8DCY - chains B and C of the 3 polymer chains in the assembly; structure by X-ray diffraction, 3.62 A resolution.

== Chain B ==
Molecule: 13G8 Light Chain
Source organism: Mus musculus
Chain sequence (213 residues; numbered 1 to 213; the number before each row is that of its first residue):
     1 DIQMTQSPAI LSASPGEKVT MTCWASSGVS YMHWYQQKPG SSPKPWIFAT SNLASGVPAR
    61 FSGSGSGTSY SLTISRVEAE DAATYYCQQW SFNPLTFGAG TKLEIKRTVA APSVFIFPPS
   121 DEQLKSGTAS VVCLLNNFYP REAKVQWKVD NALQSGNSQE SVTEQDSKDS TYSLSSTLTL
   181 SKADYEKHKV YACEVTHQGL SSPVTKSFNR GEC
Disordered / not traced: 130, 148, 211-213
Disulfides: Cys23-Cys87, Cys133-Cys193

== Chain C ==
Molecule: Envelopment polyprotein
Source organism: Crimean-Congo hemorrhagic fever orthonairovirus
UniProtKB: A0A7T6Y557 (A0A7T6Y557_9VIRU); residue numbers follow UniProt; this construct covers 252-519
Chain sequence (274 residues; row label = number of the first residue in the row):
   252 NLEMEIILTL SQGLKKYYGK ILKLLHLTLE EDTEGLLEWC KRNLGSNCDD DFFQKRIEEF
   312 FITGEGYFNE VLQFKTLSTP SSTEPSHARL PTAEPFKSYF AKGFLSIDSG YFSAKCYPRS
   372 STSGLQLINV TQHPARIAET PGPKTTSLKT INCINLRASV FKEHREVEIN VLLPQIAVNL
   432 SNCHVVINSH VCDYSLDTDG PVRLPRIYHE GTFMPGTYKI VIDRKNKLND RCTLVTNCVI
   492 KGREVRKGQS VLRQYKTEIK IGKAPTGSLE VLFQ
Disordered / not traced: 252-254, 328-345, 494-496, 517-525
Disulfides: Cys291-Cys299, Cys367-Cys443, Cys404-Cys489, Cys434-Cys483
Covalently attached groups: N-acetylglucosamine (NAG) linked to Asn380, Asn430
Sequence notes: expression tag (520-525)
From the paper describing this entry:
  - mutagenesis - K292T: unchanged binding to CC5-17
  - mutagenesis - G296K: decreased binding to CC5-17

== Interface between chain B and chain C ==
Pairs across the interface (11; chain B residue first):
  Trp90(B) with Ile258(C); Leu259(C); Thr260(C); Gln263(C)
  Ser91(B) with Glu256(C); Ile258(C)
  Phe92(B) with Glu256(C)
  Asn93(B) with Glu256(C), hydrogen bond; Ile257(C), hydrogen bond (side chain-backbone); Ile258(C), hydrogen bond (side chain-backbone); Glu289(C), hydrogen bond

== Overview ==
The interface between chain B and chain C involves 4 residues on one side and 7 on the other, with 4 hydrogen
bonds. Polar contacts include Asn93(B)-Glu256(C), Asn93(B)-Ile257(C) and Asn93(B)-Ile258(C). The paper reports
that G296K of chain C reduces binding to CC5-17; K292T of chain C leaves binding to CC5-17 unchanged.
Here chain B is 13G8 Light Chain (Mus musculus) and chain C is Envelopment polyprotein (Crimean-Congo
hemorrhagic fever orthonairovirus). Entry 8DCY (CCHFV GP38 Hoti/Kosovo bound with 13G8 Fab) was determined by
X-ray diffraction together with 8DC5 and 8DDK from the same study.
